Entry 3VFP (X-ray diffraction, 1.85 A resolution); this record covers chains A and B of the 3 polymer chains in the assembly.

[Chain A]
Protein: MHC class I antigen
Source organism: Homo sapiens
UniProt: C5MK56 (C5MK56_HUMAN); residues 1-276 here correspond to UniProt positions 25-300 (UniProt number = residue number + 24)
Amino-acid sequence (276 residues; row label = number of the first residue in the row):
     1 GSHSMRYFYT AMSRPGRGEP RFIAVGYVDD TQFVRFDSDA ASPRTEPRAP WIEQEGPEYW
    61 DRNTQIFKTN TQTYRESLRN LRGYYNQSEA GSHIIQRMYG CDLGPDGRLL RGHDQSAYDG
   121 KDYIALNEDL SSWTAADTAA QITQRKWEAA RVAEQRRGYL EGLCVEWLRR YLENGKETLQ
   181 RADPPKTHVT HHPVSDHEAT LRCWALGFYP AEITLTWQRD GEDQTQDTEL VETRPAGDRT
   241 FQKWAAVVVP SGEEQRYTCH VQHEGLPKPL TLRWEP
Sequence notes: engineered mutation Gly-158 (Ala182 in C5MK56)
Disulfide bonds: Cys-101/Cys-164, Cys-203/Cys-259
What the authors report for this chain:
  - mutagenesis - L163A: unchanged binding to SB27 TCR

[Chain B]
Protein: Beta-2-microglobulin
Source organism: Homo sapiens
UniProt: P61769 (B2MG_HUMAN); residues 1-99 here correspond to UniProt positions 21-119 (UniProt number = residue number + 20)
Amino-acid sequence (99 residues; row label = number of the first residue in the row):
     1 IQRTPKIQVY SRHPAENGKS NFLNCYVSGF HPSDIEVDLL KNGERIEKVE HSDLSFSKDW
    61 SFYLLYYTEF TPTEKDEYAC RVNHVTLSQP KIVKWDRDM
Disulfide bonds: Cys-25/Cys-80
UniProt features mapped onto this chain:
  - modified residue: Gln-2 (Pyrrolidone carboxylic acid)
  - glycosylation: Ile-1 (N-linked (Glc) (glycation) isoleucine), Lys-19 (N-linked (Glc) (glycation) lysine), Lys-41 (N-linked (Glc) (glycation) lysine), Lys-48 (N-linked (Glc) (glycation) lysine), Lys-58 (N-linked (Glc) (glycation) lysine), Lys-91 (N-linked (Glc) (glycation) lysine), Lys-94 (N-linked (Glc) (glycation) lysine)

[Interface between chain A and chain B]
Residue-residue contacts (57; chain A residue first):
  Phe-8(A) with Ser-55(B); Phe-56(B)
  Tyr-9(A) with Phe-56(B)
  Thr-10(A) with Phe-56(B); Phe-62(B)
  Met-12(A) with Ser-33(B), hydrogen bond
  Val-25(A) with Asp-53(B); Leu-54(B); Ser-55(B)
  Tyr-27(A) with Ser-55(B); Tyr-63(B), hydrogen bond
  Gln-32(A) with Asp-53(B), hydrogen bond
  Arg-35(A) with Asp-53(B), salt bridge
  Arg-48(A) with Asp-53(B), salt bridge
  Ile-94(A) with His-31(B); Pro-32(B), hydrophobic; Ser-33(B)
  Gln-96(A) with His-31(B), hydrogen bond; Phe-56(B); Trp-60(B), hydrogen bond (side chain-backbone); Phe-62(B)
  Arg-97(A) with Phe-56(B)
  Met-98(A) with Phe-56(B), hydrophobic; Lys-58(B); Trp-60(B), hydrophobic
  Gln-115(A) with Trp-60(B)
  Ser-116(A) with Trp-60(B)
  Ala-117(A) with Trp-60(B)
  Asp-119(A) with His-31(B)
  Gly-120(A) with Arg-3(B), hydrogen bond (backbone-side chain); His-31(B); Trp-60(B)
  Lys-121(A) with Ile-1(B)
  Asp-122(A) with Trp-60(B), hydrogen bond
  His-192(A) with Asp-98(B)
  Arg-202(A) with Asp-98(B); Met-99(B)
  Trp-204(A) with Asp-98(B); Met-99(B)
  Val-231(A) with Gln-8(B)
  Glu-232(A) with Lys-6(B), salt bridge; Gln-8(B), hydrogen bond (backbone-side chain); Ser-28(B), hydrogen bond
  Arg-234(A) with Gln-8(B), hydrogen bond; Tyr-10(B); Met-99(B), hydrogen bond (side chain-backbone)
  Pro-235(A) with Tyr-10(B), hydrogen bond (backbone-side chain); Tyr-26(B)
  Ala-236(A) with Arg-12(B), hydrogen bond (backbone-side chain); Asn-24(B), hydrogen bond (backbone-side chain)
  Gly-237(A) with Arg-12(B)
  Asp-238(A) with Arg-12(B); His-13(B), salt bridge
  Gln-242(A) with Tyr-10(B); Ser-11(B), hydrogen bond (side chain-backbone); Arg-12(B), hydrogen bond (side chain-backbone)
  Trp-244(A) with Met-99(B), hydrogen bond (side chain-backbone)
Interface residues without a listed pair, chain A (36 interface residues in all): Arg-17, Arg-21, Ile-23, Thr-233
Interface residues without a listed pair, chain B (28 interface residues in all): Asp-34, Ser-57, Asp-59, Leu-65

[In short]
36 residues of chain A and 28 residues of chain B are in contact; the contacts include 17 hydrogen bonds and 4
salt bridges. Polar contacts include Arg-35(A)/Asp-53(B), Arg-48(A)/Asp-53(B) and Glu-232(A)/Lys-6(B). From
the paper: L163A of chain A leaves binding to SB27 TCR unchanged.
Here chain A is MHC class I antigen and chain B is Beta-2-microglobulin, both from Homo sapiens. Entry 3VFP
(crystal structure of HLA B*3508 LPEP158G, HLA mutant Gly158) was determined by X-ray diffraction, deposited
together with 3VFM, 3VFN, 3VFO, 3VFR, 3VFS, 3VFT and 3 further entries.
